Entry 8K6K (electron microscopy, 2.40 A resolution); this record covers chains B and C of the 3 polymer chains in the assembly.

# Chain B
Protein: Fructose dehydrogenase small subunit
Organism: Gluconobacter japonicus
Reference sequence: M1VB40 (FDHS_GLUJA); residue numbers follow UniProt; this construct covers 1-183
Sequence (183 residues; row label = number of the first residue in the row):
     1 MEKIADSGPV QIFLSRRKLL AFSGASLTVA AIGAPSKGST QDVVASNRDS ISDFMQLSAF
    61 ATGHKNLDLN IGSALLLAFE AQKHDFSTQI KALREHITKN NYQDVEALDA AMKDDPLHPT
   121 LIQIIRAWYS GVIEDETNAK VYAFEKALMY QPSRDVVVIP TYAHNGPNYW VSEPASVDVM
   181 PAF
Not modelled in the structure: 1-47

# Chain C
Protein: Fructose dehydrogenase cytochrome subunit
Organism: Gluconobacter japonicus
Reference sequence: M1V1V5 (FDHC_GLUJA); residue numbers follow UniProt; this construct covers 1-486
Sequence (486 residues; each row starts with the number of its first residue):
     1 MRYFRPLSAT AMTTVLLLAG TNVRAQPTEP TPASAHRPSI SRGHYLAIAA DCAACHTNGR
    61 DGQFLAGGYA ISSPMGNIYS TNITPSKTHG IGNYTLEQFS KALRHGIRAD GAQLYPAMPY
   121 DAYNRLTDED VKSLYAYIMT EVKPVDAPSP KTQLPFPFSI RASLGIWKIA ARIEGKPYVF
   181 DHTHNDDWNR GRYLVDELAH CGECHTPRNF LLAPNQSAYL AGADIGSWRA PNITNAPQSG
   241 IGSWSDQDLF QYLKTGKTAH ARAAGPMAEA IEHSLQYLPD ADISAIVTYL RSVPAKAESG
   301 QTVANFEHAG RPSSYSVANA NSRRSNSTLT KTTDGAALYE AVCASCHQSD GKGSKDGYYP
   361 SLVGNTTTGQ LNPNDLIASI LYGVDRTTDN HEILMPAFGP DSLVQPLTDE QIATIADYVL
   421 SHFGNAQATV SADAVKQVRA GGKQVPLAKL ASPGVMLLLG TGGILGAILV VAGLWWLISR
   481 RKKRSA
Not modelled in the structure: 1-39, 453-486
Curated features (UniProtKB/Swiss-Prot):
  - binding site (heme c): Cys52, Cys55, His56, Cys201, Cys204, His205, Cys343, Cys346, His347
Covalently attached groups: heme c (HEC) linked to Cys201, Cys204, Cys343
Metal / ion sites: heme c Fe site 1 near His56 (its only coordinating residue here); heme c Fe site 2 near His205 (its only coordinating residue here); heme c Fe site 3 near His347 (its only coordinating residue here)
Small-molecule neighbours:
  - heme c (HEC), molecule 1: Ala50, Asp51, Cys52, Cys55, His56, Ile71, Ile78, Tyr79, Ser80, Thr81, Ile83, Ile91, Tyr94, Phe99, Ala102, Leu103, Arg108, Gln113, Leu114, Tyr115, Ala117, Met118, Pro119, Tyr123, Arg161, His200
  - heme c (HEC), molecule 2: Val195, Ala199, His200, His205, Ile225, Trp228, Arg229, Ala230, Pro231, Ile233, Ile241, Trp244, Leu249, Tyr252, Leu253, Ala261, Arg262, Ala264, Pro266, Met267, Ala270, Ile286, Leu290, Asn305, Thr366, Thr367, Gln370, Asp375, Ser379
  - heme c (HEC), molecule 3: Ala261, Arg262, Val342, Cys346, His347, Tyr358, Tyr359, Pro360, Leu362, Asn365, Thr366, Thr367, Thr368, Leu376, Ser379, Ile380, Val384, Arg386, Ile393, Leu394, Met395, Pro396, Phe398, Ile415, Val419
  - ubiquinone-10 (U10): Cys55, Ile71, Pro74, Met75, Ile78, Tyr115, Pro116, Leu154, Pro157, Phe158, Ser163, Leu164, Ile166, Trp167, Glu203, Arg208, Leu211, Leu212, Ile225, Pro266, Leu447, Leu450

# How chain B and chain C interact
Contacting residue pairs (21; chain B residue first):
  Asn138(B) - Arg324(C)  hydrogen bond (backbone-side chain)
  Ala139(B) - Arg324(C)  hydrogen bond (backbone-side chain)
  Lys140(B) - Asn321(C)
  Lys140(B) - Arg324(C)
  Val141(B) - Val317(C)
  Val141(B) - Ala318(C)
  Val141(B) - Asn321(C)  hydrogen bond (backbone-side chain)
  Tyr142(B) - Val317(C)
  Tyr142(B) - Ala318(C)  hydrophobic
  Thr161(B) - Ser345(C)  hydrogen bond (backbone-side chain)
  Tyr162(B) - Tyr315(C)
  Tyr162(B) - Glu340(C)  hydrogen bond
  Tyr162(B) - Ala344(C)
  Tyr162(B) - Ser345(C)
  Ala163(B) - Ser345(C)  hydrogen bond (backbone-backbone)
  Ala163(B) - Gln348(C)
  Asn165(B) - Ser354(C)
  Asn165(B) - Lys355(C)
  Asn165(B) - Asp356(C)
  Gly166(B) - Asp356(C)  hydrogen bond (backbone-side chain)
  Pro167(B) - Tyr358(C)  hydrophobic
Interface residues without a listed pair, chain B (16 interface residues in all): Ala74, Ala143, Phe144, Glu145, His164
Interface residues without a listed pair, chain C (15 interface residues in all): Ser349, Tyr359

# Summary
The interface between chain B and chain C involves 16 residues on one side and 15 on the other; the contacts
include 7 hydrogen bonds. Among the polar pairs are Asn138(B)-Arg324(C), Ala139(B)-Arg324(C) and
Val141(B)-Asn321(C). Ligands of chain C: heme c and ubiquinone-10.
Chain B is Fructose dehydrogenase small subunit and chain C is Fructose dehydrogenase cytochrome subunit, both
from Gluconobacter japonicus; the structure, Cryo-EM Structure of Membrane-bound Fructose Dehydrogenase from
Gluconobacter japonicus variant-N1146A, was determined by electron microscopy, deposited together with 8K6J,
8XCM and 8XCN.
